8ACP - chains C and R of the 8 polymer chains in the assembly; structure by electron microscopy, 4.50 A resolution (low resolution: residue-level contacts below are approximate; hydrogen-bond / salt-bridge calls are withheld).

Chain C:
Molecule: DNA-directed RNA polymerase subunit beta
Organism: Escherichia coli K-12
Notes: EC 2.7.7.6
UniProt: P0A8V2 (RPOB_ECOLI); numbering as in UniProt (aligned over 1-1342)
Amino-acid sequence (1342 residues; each row starts with the number of its first residue):
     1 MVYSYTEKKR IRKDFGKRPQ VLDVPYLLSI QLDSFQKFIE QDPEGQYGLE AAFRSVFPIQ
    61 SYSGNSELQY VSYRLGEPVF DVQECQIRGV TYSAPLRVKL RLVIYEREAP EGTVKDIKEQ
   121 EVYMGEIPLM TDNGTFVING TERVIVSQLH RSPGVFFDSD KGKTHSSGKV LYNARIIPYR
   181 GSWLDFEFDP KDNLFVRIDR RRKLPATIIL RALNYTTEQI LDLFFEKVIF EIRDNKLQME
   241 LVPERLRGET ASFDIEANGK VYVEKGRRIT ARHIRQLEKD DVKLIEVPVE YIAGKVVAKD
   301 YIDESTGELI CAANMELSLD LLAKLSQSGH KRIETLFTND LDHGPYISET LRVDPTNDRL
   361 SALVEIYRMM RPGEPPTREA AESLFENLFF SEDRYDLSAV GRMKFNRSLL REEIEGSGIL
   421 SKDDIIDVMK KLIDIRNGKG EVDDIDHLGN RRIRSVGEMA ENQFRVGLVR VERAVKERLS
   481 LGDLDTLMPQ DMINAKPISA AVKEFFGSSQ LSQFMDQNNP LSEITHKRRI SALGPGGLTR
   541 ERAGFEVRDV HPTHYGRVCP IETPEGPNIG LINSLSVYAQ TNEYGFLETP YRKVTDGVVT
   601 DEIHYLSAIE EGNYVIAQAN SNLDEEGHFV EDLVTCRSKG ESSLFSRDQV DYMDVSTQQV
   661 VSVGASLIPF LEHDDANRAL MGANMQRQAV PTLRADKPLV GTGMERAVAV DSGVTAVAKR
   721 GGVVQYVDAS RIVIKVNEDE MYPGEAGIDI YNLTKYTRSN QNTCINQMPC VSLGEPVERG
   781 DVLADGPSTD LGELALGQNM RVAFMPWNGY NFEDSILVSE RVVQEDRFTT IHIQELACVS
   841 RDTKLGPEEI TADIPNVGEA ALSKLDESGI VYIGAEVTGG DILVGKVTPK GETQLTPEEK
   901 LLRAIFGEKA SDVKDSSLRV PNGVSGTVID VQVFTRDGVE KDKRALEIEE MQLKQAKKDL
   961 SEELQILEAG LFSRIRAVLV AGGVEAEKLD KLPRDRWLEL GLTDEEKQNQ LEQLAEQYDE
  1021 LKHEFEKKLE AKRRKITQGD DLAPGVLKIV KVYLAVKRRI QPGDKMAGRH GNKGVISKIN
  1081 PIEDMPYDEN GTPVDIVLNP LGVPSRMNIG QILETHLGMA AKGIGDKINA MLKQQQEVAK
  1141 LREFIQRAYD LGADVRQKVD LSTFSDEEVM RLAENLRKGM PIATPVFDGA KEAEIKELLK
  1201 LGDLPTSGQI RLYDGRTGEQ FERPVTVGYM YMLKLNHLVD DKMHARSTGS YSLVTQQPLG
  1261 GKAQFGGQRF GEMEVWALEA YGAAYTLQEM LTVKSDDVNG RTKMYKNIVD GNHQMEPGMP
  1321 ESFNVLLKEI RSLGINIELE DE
Not modelled in the structure: 1, 890-911

Chain R:
Molecule: putL RNA
Sequence (93 nucleotides; numbered 1 to 93; the number before each row is that of its first residue):
     1 AUAGACGAAC GGCGCGUCUU UAAACCAUGC GUCGGGAGCG CGGCGGGUUC AGGAUGAACG
    61 GCAAUGCUGC UCAUUAGCGA GAAGGCUUUU UUG
Not modelled in the structure: 1, 74-84

Interface between chain C and chain R:
Residue-residue contacts (16; chain C residue first):
  Gln510(C) - U89(R)
  Gln510(C) - U90(R)
  Gln513(C) - U90(R)
  Gln513(C) - U91(R)
  Arg540(C) - U90(R)
  Arg540(C) - U91(R)
  Pro564(C) - U92(R)
  Glu565(C) - G93(R)
  Asn568(C) - U92(R)
  Asn684(C) - G93(R)
  Gln688(C) - U92(R)
  Gln688(C) - G93(R)
  His1237(C) - G93(R)
  Val1254(C) - G85(R)
  Leu1259(C) - G85(R)
  Gln1264(C) - G85(R)
Also at the interface, not in a pair above, chain C (16 interface residues in all): Arg529, Arg687, Lys1065, Ser1252
Also at the interface, not in a pair above, chain R (7 interface residues in all): C86

Overview:
16 residues of chain C face 7 of chain R across their interface.
Chain C is DNA-directed RNA polymerase subunit beta (Escherichia coli K-12) and chain R is putL RNA; the
structure, RNA polymerase at U-rich pause bound to regulatory RNA putL - inactive, open clamp state, was
determined by electron microscopy together with 8ABY, 8ABZ, 8AC0, 8AC1, 8AC2 and 8AD1 from the same study.
